PDB entry 8CYG | electron microscopy, 3.98 A resolution | chains 0 and s of the 60 polymer chains in the assembly

[Chain 0 (and s)]
Protein: Capsid protein
Notes: chain s of this document is another copy of the same molecule, construct and numbering; everything in this record applies to it too
UniProtKB: M4NKL5 (M4NKL5_9VIRU); residue numbers follow UniProt; this construct covers 1-672
Sequence (672 residues; each row starts with the number of its first residue):
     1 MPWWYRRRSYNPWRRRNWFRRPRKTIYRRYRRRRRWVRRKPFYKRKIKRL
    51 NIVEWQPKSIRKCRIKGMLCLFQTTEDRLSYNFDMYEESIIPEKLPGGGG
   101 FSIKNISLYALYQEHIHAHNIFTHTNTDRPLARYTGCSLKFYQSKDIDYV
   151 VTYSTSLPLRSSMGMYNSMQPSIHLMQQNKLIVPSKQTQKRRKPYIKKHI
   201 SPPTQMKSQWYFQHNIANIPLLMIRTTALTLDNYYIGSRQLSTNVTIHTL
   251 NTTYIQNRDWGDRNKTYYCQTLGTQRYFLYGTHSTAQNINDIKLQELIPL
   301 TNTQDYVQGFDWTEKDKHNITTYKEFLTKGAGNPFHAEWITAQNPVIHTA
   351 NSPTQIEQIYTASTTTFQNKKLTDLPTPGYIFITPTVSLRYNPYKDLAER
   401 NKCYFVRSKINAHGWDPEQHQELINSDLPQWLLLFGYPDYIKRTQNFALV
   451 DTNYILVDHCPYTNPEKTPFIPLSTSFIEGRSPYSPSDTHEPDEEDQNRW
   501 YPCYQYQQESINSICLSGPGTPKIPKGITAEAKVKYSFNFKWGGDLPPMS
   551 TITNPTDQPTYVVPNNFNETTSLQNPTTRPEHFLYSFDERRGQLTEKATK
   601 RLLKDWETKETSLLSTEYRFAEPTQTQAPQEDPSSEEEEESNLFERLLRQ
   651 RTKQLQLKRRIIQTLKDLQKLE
Not modelled in the structure: 1-54, 545-672

[How chain 0 and chain s interact]
Contacting residue pairs (7):
  L157(0) - L131(s)  hydrophobic
  N179(0) - K58(s)
  T204(0) - W55(s)  hydrogen bond (side chain-backbone)
  T204(0) - Q56(s)
  T204(0) - P57(s)
  T204(0) - L131(s)
  K207(0) - Q209(s)  hydrogen bond
Also at the interface, not in a pair above, chain 0 (6 interface residues in all): P202, P203

[Overview]
The chain 0/chain s interface involves 6 residues from each chain; the contacts include 2 hydrogen bonds.
Polar contacts include T204(0)-W55(s) and K207(0)-Q209(s).
Both chains are Capsid protein. Entry 8CYG (Cryo-EM structure of TTMV-LY1 anellovirus virus-like particle) was
determined by electron microscopy (same publication as 8V7X).
